Entry 8JCH (electron microscopy, 2.70 A resolution); this record covers chains A and B of the 18 polymer chains in the assembly.

[Chain A]
Name: DNA-directed RNA polymerase II subunit RPB1
Organism: Saccharomyces cerevisiae S288C
Notes: EC 2.7.7.6
UniProtKB: P04050 (RPB1_YEAST); residues 1-1733 here = UniProt positions 1-1733
Chain sequence (1733 residues; numbered 1 to 1733; the number before each row is that of its first residue):
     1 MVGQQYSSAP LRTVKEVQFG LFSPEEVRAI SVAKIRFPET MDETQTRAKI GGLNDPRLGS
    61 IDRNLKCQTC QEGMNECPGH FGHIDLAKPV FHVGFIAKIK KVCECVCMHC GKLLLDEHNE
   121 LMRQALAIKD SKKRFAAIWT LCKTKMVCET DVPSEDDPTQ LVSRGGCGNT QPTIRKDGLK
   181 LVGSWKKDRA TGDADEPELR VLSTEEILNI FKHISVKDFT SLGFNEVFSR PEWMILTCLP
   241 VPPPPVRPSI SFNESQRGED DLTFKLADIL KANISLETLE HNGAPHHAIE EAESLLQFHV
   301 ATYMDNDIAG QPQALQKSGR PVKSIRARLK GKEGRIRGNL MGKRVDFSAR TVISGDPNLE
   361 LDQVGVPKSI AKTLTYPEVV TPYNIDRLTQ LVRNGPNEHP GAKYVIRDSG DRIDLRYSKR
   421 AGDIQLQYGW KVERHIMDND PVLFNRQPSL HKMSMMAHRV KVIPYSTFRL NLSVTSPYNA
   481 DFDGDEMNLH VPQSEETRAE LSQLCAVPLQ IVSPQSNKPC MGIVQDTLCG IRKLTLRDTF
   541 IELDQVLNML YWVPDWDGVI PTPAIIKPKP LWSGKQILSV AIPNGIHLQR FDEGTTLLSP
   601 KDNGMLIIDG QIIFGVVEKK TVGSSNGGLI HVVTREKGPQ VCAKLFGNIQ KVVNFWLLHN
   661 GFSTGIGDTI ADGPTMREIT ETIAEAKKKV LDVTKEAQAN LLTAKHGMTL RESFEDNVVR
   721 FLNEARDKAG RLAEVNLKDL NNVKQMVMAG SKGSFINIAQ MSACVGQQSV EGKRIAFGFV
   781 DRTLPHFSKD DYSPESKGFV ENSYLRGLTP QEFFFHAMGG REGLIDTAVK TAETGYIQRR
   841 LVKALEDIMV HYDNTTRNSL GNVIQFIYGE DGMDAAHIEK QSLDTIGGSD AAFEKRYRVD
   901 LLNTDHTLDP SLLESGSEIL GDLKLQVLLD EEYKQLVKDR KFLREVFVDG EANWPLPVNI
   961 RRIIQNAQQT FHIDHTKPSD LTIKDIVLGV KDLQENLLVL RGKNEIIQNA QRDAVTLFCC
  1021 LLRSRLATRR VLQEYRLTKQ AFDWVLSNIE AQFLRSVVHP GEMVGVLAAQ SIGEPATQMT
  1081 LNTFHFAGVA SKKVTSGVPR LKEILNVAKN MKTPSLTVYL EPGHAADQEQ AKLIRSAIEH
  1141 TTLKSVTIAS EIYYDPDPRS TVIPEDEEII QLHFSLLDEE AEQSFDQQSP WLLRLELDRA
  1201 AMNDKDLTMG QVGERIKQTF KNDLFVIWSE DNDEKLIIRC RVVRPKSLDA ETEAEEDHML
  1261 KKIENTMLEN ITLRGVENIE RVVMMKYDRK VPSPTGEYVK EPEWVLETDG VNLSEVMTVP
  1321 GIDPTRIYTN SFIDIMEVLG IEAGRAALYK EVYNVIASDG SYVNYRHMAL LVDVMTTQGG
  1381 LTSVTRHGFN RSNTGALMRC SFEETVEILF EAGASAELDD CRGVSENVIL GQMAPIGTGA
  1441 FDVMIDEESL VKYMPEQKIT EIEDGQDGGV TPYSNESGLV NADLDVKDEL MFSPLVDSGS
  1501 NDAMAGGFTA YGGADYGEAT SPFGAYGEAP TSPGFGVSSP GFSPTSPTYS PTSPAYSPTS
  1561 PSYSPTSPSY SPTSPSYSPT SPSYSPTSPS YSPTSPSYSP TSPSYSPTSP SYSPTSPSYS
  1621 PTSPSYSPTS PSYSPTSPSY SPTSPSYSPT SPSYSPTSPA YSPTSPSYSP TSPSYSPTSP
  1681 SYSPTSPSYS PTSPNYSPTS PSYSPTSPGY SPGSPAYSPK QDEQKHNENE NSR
Disordered / not traced: 1-4, 188-196, 1175-1185, 1245-1256, 1456-1733
UniProt features mapped onto this chain:
  - region: Pro248 to Asp260 (Lid loop), Asn306 to Lys323 (Rudder loop), Pro810 to Glu822 (Bridging helix)
  - binding site (Zn(2+)): Cys67, Cys70, Cys77, His80, Cys107, Cys110, Cys148, Cys167
  - binding site (Mg(2+)): Asp481, Asp483, Asp485
  - modified residue: Thr1471 (Phosphothreonine)
  - cross-link (Glycyl lysine isopeptide (Lys-Gly)): Lys695 (interchain with G-Cter in ubiquitin), Lys1246 (interchain with G-Cter in ubiquitin), Lys1350 (interchain with G-Cter in ubiquitin)
  - natural variant: Ser1653 to Pro1659 (deletion: In strain: A364A)
  - mutagenesis: Lys1246 (K1246R: Impairs ubiquitination during transcription stress)
Metal / ion sites: Zn2+ site 1: Cys67, Cys70, Cys77, His80; Zn2+ site 2: Cys107, Cys110, Cys148, Cys167; Mg2+: Asp481, Asp483, Asp485 (shared with 1 residue of chain P)

[Chain B]
Name: DNA-directed RNA polymerase II subunit RPB2
Organism: Saccharomyces cerevisiae S288C
Notes: EC 2.7.7.6
UniProtKB: P08518 (RPB2_YEAST); residues 1-1224 here = UniProt positions 1-1224
Chain sequence (1259 residues; each row starts with the number of its first residue):
     1 MSDLANSEKY YDEDPYGFED ESAPITAEDS WAVISAFFRE KGLVSQQLDS FNQFVDYTLQ
    61 DIICEDSTLI LEQLAQHTTE SDNISRKYEI SFGKIYVTKP MVNESDGVTH ALYPQEARLR
   121 NLTYSSGLFV DVKKRTYEAI DVPGRELKYE LIAEESEDDS ESGKVFIGRL PIMLRSKNCY
   181 LSEATESDLY KLKECPFDMG GYFIINGSEK VLIAQERSAG NIVQVFKKAA PSPISHVAEI
   241 RSALEKGSRF ISTLQVKLYG REGSSARTIK ATLPYIKQDI PIVIIFRALG IIPDGEILEH
   301 ICYDVNDWQM LEMLKPCVED GFVIQDRETA LDFIGRRGTA LGIKKEKRIQ YAKDILQKEF
   361 LPHITQLEGF ESRKAFFLGY MINRLLLCAL DRKDQDDRDH FGKKRLDLAG PLLAQLFKTL
   421 FKKLTKDIFR YMQRTVEEAH DFNMKLAINA KTITSGLKYA LATGNWGEQK KAMSSRAGVS
   481 QVLNRYTYSS TLSHLRRTNT PIGRDGKLAK PRQLHNTHWG LVCPAETPEG QACGLVKNLS
   541 LMSCISVGTD PMPIITFLSE WGMEPLEDYV PHQSPDATRV FVNGVWHGVH RNPARLMETL
   601 RTLRRKGDIN PEVSMIRDIR EKELKIFTDA GRVYRPLFIV EDDESLGHKE LKVRKGHIAK
   661 LMATEYQDIE GGFEDVEEYT WSSLLNEGLV EYIDAEEEES ILIAMQPEDL EPAEANEEND
   721 LDVDPAKRIR VSHHATTFTH CEIHPSMILG VAASIIPFPD HNQSPRNTYQ SAMGKQAMGV
   781 FLTNYNVRMD TMANILYYPQ KPLGTTRAME YLKFRELPAG QNAIVAIACY SGYNQEDSMI
   841 MNQSSIDRGL FRSLFFRSYM DQEKKYGMSI TETFEKPQRT NTLRMKHGTY DKLDDDGLIA
   901 PGVRVSGEDV IIGKTTPISP DEEELGQRTA YHSKRDASTP LRSTENGIVD QVLVTTNQDG
   961 LKFVKVRVRT TKIPQIGDKF ASRHGQKGTI GITYRREDMP FTAEGIVPDL IINPHAIPSR
  1021 MTVAHLIECL LSKVAALSGN EGDASPFTDI TVEGISKLLR EHGYQSRGFE VMYNGHTGKK
  1081 LMAQIFFGPT YYQRLRHMVD DKIHARARGP MQVLTRQPVE GRSRDGGLRF GEMERDCMIA
  1141 HGAASFLKER LMEASDAFRV HICGICGLMT VIAKLNHNQF ECKGCDNKID IYQIHIPYAA
  1201 KLLFQELMAM NITPRLYTDR SRDFENLYFQ GHHHHHHDYK DHDGDYKDHD IDYKDDDDK
Disordered / not traced: 1-17, 73-84, 138-162, 504-506, 920-929, 1225-1259
Construct notes: expression tag (1225-1259)
Metal / ion sites: Zn2+: Cys1163, Cys1166, Cys1182, Cys1185

[Interface between chain A and chain B]
Pairs across the interface (354; chain A residue first):
  Gln5(A) - Arg1159(B)
  Gln5(A) - Leu1175(B)
  Tyr6(A) - Leu1175(B)
  Ser7(A) - Arg1159(B)
  Ser7(A) - His1161(B)
  Ser7(A) - Gln1193(B)  hydrogen bond
  Ser8(A) - Asn1178(B)  hydrogen bond
  Ser8(A) - Phe1180(B)
  Ala9(A) - His1161(B)
  Ala9(A) - Phe1180(B)
  Ala9(A) - Ile1191(B)
  Ala9(A) - Gln1193(B)  hydrogen bond (backbone-side chain)
  Pro10(A) - Ile1191(B)
  Pro10(A) - Tyr1192(B)
  Pro10(A) - Gln1193(B)  hydrogen bond (backbone-backbone)
  Leu11(A) - Gln1193(B)
  Leu11(A) - His1195(B)
  Arg12(A) - Tyr1192(B)
  Arg12(A) - Gln1193(B)  hydrogen bond (backbone-backbone)
  Arg12(A) - Ile1194(B)
  Arg12(A) - Thr1218(B)  hydrogen bond
  Thr13(A) - Thr1218(B)
  Val14(A) - Ile1194(B)  hydrophobic
  Val14(A) - Leu1216(B)  hydrophobic
  Val14(A) - Tyr1217(B)
  Lys15(A) - Tyr1217(B)  hydrogen bond (backbone-backbone)
  Lys15(A) - Thr1218(B)
  Lys15(A) - Arg1220(B)
  Glu16(A) - Leu1216(B)
  Glu16(A) - Tyr1217(B)  hydrogen bond (backbone-backbone)
  Glu16(A) - Asp1219(B)
  Glu16(A) - Arg1220(B)
  Glu16(A) - Ser1221(B)  hydrogen bond (side chain-backbone)
  Val17(A) - Arg1215(B)
  Val17(A) - Leu1216(B)  hydrophobic
  Gln18(A) - Thr1213(B)
  Gln18(A) - Pro1214(B)
  Gln18(A) - Arg1215(B)  hydrogen bond (backbone-backbone)
  Gln18(A) - Tyr1217(B)
  Phe19(A) - Thr1213(B)
  Gly20(A) - Ile1212(B)
  Gly20(A) - Thr1213(B)  hydrogen bond (backbone-backbone)
  Leu21(A) - Asn1211(B)
  Leu21(A) - Thr1213(B)
  Phe22(A) - Met1208(B)
  Phe22(A) - Asn1211(B)  hydrogen bond (backbone-side chain)
  Phe22(A) - Thr1213(B)
  Glu26(A) - Arg1215(B)  salt bridge
  Ile30(A) - Thr1170(B)
  Lys66(A) - Asn1176(B)  hydrogen bond
  Thr69(A) - Ile1172(B)
  Cys70(A) - Ala1173(B)
  Cys70(A) - Lys1174(B)
  Glu72(A) - Ala1173(B)
  Glu72(A) - Lys1174(B)
  Glu72(A) - Leu1175(B)
  Met74(A) - Arg1116(B)  hydrogen bond (backbone-side chain)
  Asn75(A) - Arg1116(B)
  Asn75(A) - Phe1158(B)
  Glu76(A) - Phe1158(B)
  Pro78(A) - Lys1201(B)  hydrogen bond (backbone-side chain)
  Pro78(A) - Gln1205(B)
  Phe81(A) - Gln1205(B)
  Phe81(A) - Met1208(B)  hydrophobic
  Phe81(A) - Ala1209(B)
  His92(A) - Met1210(B)
  Phe228(A) - Arg1215(B)
  Leu236(A) - Asn1211(B)
  Pro240(A) - Met1208(B)
  Pro242(A) - Ala1209(B)  hydrophobic
  Pro243(A) - Gln1205(B)
  Pro245(A) - Leu1114(B)
  Pro245(A) - Tyr1198(B)
  Val246(A) - Leu1114(B)
  Val246(A) - Leu1202(B)  hydrophobic
  Val246(A) - Gln1205(B)
  Pro248(A) - Leu1114(B)
  Glu254(A) - Tyr866(B)
  Ser255(A) - Arg935(B)  hydrogen bond
  Ile325(A) - Glu1206(B)
  Ile325(A) - Met1210(B)  hydrophobic
  Arg328(A) - Glu1206(B)  salt bridge
  Leu329(A) - Glu1206(B)
  Arg335(A) - Thr1115(B)
  Arg335(A) - Ala1199(B)
  Arg335(A) - Leu1202(B)
  Arg335(A) - Leu1203(B)
  Arg335(A) - Glu1206(B)  salt bridge
  Ile336(A) - Leu1203(B)  hydrophobic
  Arg337(A) - Arg1129(B)  hydrogen bond (backbone-side chain)
  Arg337(A) - Glu1132(B)  salt bridge
  Gly338(A) - Arg1129(B)  hydrogen bond (backbone-side chain)
  Asn339(A) - Thr1115(B)
  Asn339(A) - Gln1117(B)
  Asn339(A) - Ala1199(B)
  Leu340(A) - Ala1199(B)  hydrophobic
  Leu340(A) - Ala1200(B)
  Leu340(A) - Leu1203(B)  hydrophobic
  Met341(A) - Phe1130(B)
  Met341(A) - Arg1135(B)
  Gly342(A) - Arg1129(B)  hydrogen bond (backbone-side chain)
  Gly342(A) - Phe1130(B)
  Lys343(A) - Gln1117(B)
  Lys343(A) - Arg1129(B)
  Lys343(A) - Phe1130(B)  hydrogen bond (backbone-backbone)
  Lys343(A) - Leu1151(B)
  Lys343(A) - Ser1155(B)
  Lys343(A) - Asp1156(B)  salt bridge
  Lys343(A) - Pro1197(B)
  Arg344(A) - Pro1118(B)
  Arg344(A) - Val1119(B)
  Arg344(A) - Glu1120(B)
  Arg344(A) - Gly1127(B)  hydrogen bond (side chain-backbone)
  Arg344(A) - Leu1128(B)
  Arg344(A) - Arg1129(B)
  Arg344(A) - Ser1155(B)  hydrogen bond (backbone-side chain)
  Val345(A) - Gly1127(B)
  Val345(A) - Leu1128(B)  hydrogen bond (backbone-backbone)
  Val345(A) - Arg1150(B)
  Val345(A) - Ala1154(B)
  Asp346(A) - Arg1106(B)  salt bridge
  Asp346(A) - Arg1108(B)
  Asp346(A) - Pro1118(B)
  Asp346(A) - Arg1150(B)  hydrogen bond (backbone-side chain)
  Asp346(A) - Ala1154(B)  hydrogen bond (backbone-backbone)
  Phe347(A) - Arg1106(B)  hydrogen bond (backbone-backbone)
  Phe347(A) - Ala1107(B)  hydrophobic
  Ser348(A) - Ala1105(B)
  Ser348(A) - Arg1106(B)  hydrogen bond (backbone-backbone)
  Ser348(A) - Leu1128(B)
  Ala349(A) - His1104(B)
  Ala349(A) - Ala1105(B)  hydrophobic
  Ala349(A) - Leu1128(B)
  Arg350(A) - Lys1102(B)
  Arg350(A) - Ile1103(B)
  Arg350(A) - His1104(B)  hydrogen bond (backbone-backbone)
  Thr351(A) - Val1099(B)
  Thr351(A) - Ile1103(B)
  Val352(A) - Val1099(B)  hydrophobic
  Asp356(A) - Tyr833(B)  hydrogen bond
  Pro357(A) - Gly832(B)
  Pro357(A) - Tyr833(B)
  Asn358(A) - Tyr833(B)  hydrogen bond
  Thr373(A) - Ala1105(B)
  Thr373(A) - Ala1107(B)
  Leu374(A) - Arg1106(B)
  Tyr404(A) - Arg1108(B)
  Arg412(A) - Arg1108(B)
  Glu433(A) - Arg1108(B)  salt bridge
  Leu443(A) - Phe1146(B)  hydrophobic
  Asn445(A) - Glu1134(B)
  Gln447(A) - Glu1134(B)  hydrogen bond
  Ser449(A) - Met1133(B)
  Ser449(A) - Glu1134(B)  hydrogen bond
  Ser449(A) - Cys1137(B)
  Leu450(A) - Met1133(B)  hydrophobic
  His451(A) - Cys1137(B)  hydrogen bond (backbone-side chain)
  Lys452(A) - His1141(B)  hydrogen bond (backbone-side chain)
  Met455(A) - Glu1134(B)
  Met455(A) - Cys1137(B)  hydrophobic
  Met455(A) - Met1138(B)  hydrophobic
  Met455(A) - His1141(B)
  Ser466(A) - Val1099(B)
  Arg469(A) - Ile976(B)
  Arg469(A) - Gly991(B)  hydrogen bond (side chain-backbone)
  Leu472(A) - Gln835(B)
  Leu472(A) - Glu836(B)
  Thr475(A) - Glu836(B)
  Asp481(A) - Asp837(B)
  Phe482(A) - Gln835(B)
  Phe482(A) - Glu836(B)
  Phe482(A) - Asp837(B)
  Phe482(A) - Ser838(B)
  Phe482(A) - Thr989(B)  hydrogen bond (backbone-side chain)
  Asp483(A) - Asp837(B)
  Asp483(A) - Lys979(B)
  Gly484(A) - Thr989(B)
  Glu486(A) - Lys1102(B)
  Asn488(A) - Leu1128(B)
  His490(A) - Arg1150(B)
  Val491(A) - Arg1150(B)  hydrogen bond (backbone-side chain)
  Pro492(A) - Glu1149(B)
  Gln493(A) - Glu1149(B)  hydrogen bond (backbone-side chain)
  Ser494(A) - Glu1149(B)  hydrogen bond (backbone-side chain)
  Thr497(A) - Ser1145(B)
  Thr497(A) - Phe1146(B)
  Thr497(A) - Glu1149(B)  hydrogen bond
  Glu500(A) - Ala1143(B)
  Glu500(A) - Ala1144(B)
  Glu500(A) - Ser1145(B)  hydrogen bond
  Glu500(A) - Phe1146(B)  hydrogen bond (side chain-backbone)
  Cys505(A) - Met1138(B)  hydrophobic
  Cys505(A) - His1141(B)
  Gln510(A) - His1141(B)  hydrogen bond
  Gln525(A) - Gln835(B)
  Gln525(A) - Glu836(B)  hydrogen bond (side chain-backbone)
  Gln525(A) - Asn1013(B)
  Gln525(A) - His1015(B)
  Asp526(A) - Cys829(B)
  Asp526(A) - Gly832(B)
  Asp526(A) - Gln835(B)  hydrogen bond
  Asp526(A) - Asn1013(B)
  Asp526(A) - His1015(B)
  Asn654(A) - Gln835(B)
  Leu658(A) - Tyr830(B)
  Leu658(A) - Ser831(B)
  Leu658(A) - Asn1074(B)
  Leu658(A) - His1076(B)
  Leu658(A) - Leu1081(B)
  His659(A) - Asn1074(B)  hydrogen bond
  His659(A) - Thr1077(B)
  His659(A) - Leu1081(B)
  Asn660(A) - Leu1081(B)
  Asn660(A) - Met1082(B)  hydrogen bond (backbone-backbone)
  Gly661(A) - Ala1083(B)
  Phe662(A) - Ala828(B)
  Phe662(A) - Cys829(B)  hydrogen bond (backbone-backbone)
  Phe662(A) - Pro1014(B)  hydrophobic
  Ser663(A) - Ile827(B)  hydrogen bond (side chain-backbone)
  Ser663(A) - Gln1084(B)
  Ser663(A) - Ile1085(B)
  Ser663(A) - Phe1086(B)  hydrogen bond (side chain-backbone)
  Thr664(A) - Ile827(B)
  Thr664(A) - Pro1014(B)
  Thr664(A) - Ile1017(B)
  Thr664(A) - Phe1086(B)
  Gly665(A) - Phe1069(B)
  Gly665(A) - Phe1086(B)
  Ile666(A) - Val1023(B)  hydrophobic
  Ile666(A) - Leu1026(B)  hydrophobic
  Ile666(A) - Ile1027(B)  hydrophobic
  Ile666(A) - Arg1067(B)
  Ile666(A) - Phe1086(B)  hydrophobic
  Asp668(A) - Phe1069(B)
  Ile670(A) - Arg1067(B)
  Met746(A) - Pro1014(B)
  Met746(A) - His1015(B)
  Met746(A) - Pro1018(B)  hydrophobic
  Ser751(A) - His1015(B)  hydrogen bond
  Lys752(A) - His1015(B)
  Lys752(A) - Ser1019(B)
  Asn757(A) - Pro1018(B)  hydrogen bond (side chain-backbone)
  Asn757(A) - Ser1019(B)
  Asn757(A) - Met1021(B)
  Gln760(A) - Met1021(B)
  Met761(A) - Pro1018(B)
  Met761(A) - Met1021(B)  hydrophobic
  Met761(A) - Val1023(B)  hydrophobic
  Val770(A) - Gln513(B)
  Glu771(A) - Lys510(B)  salt bridge
  Glu771(A) - Gln513(B)  hydrogen bond
  Ala776(A) - Asn516(B)
  Gly778(A) - His515(B)
  Gly778(A) - Asn516(B)  hydrogen bond (backbone-side chain)
  Phe779(A) - Asn516(B)
  Phe779(A) - Thr517(B)
  Phe779(A) - Glu699(B)
  Val780(A) - Glu699(B)  hydrogen bond (backbone-side chain)
  Arg782(A) - Glu698(B)  hydrogen bond (side chain-backbone)
  Arg782(A) - Glu699(B)
  Arg782(A) - Ile701(B)  hydrogen bond (side chain-backbone)
  Arg782(A) - Leu702(B)
  Thr783(A) - Asn516(B)
  Pro785(A) - Ile701(B)
  Pro785(A) - Leu702(B)
  Pro785(A) - Ile703(B)
  His786(A) - Trp519(B)  hydrogen bond
  His786(A) - Ile703(B)  hydrogen bond (side chain-backbone)
  His786(A) - Met705(B)
  His786(A) - Glu742(B)  salt bridge
  Phe787(A) - Leu702(B)
  Glu801(A) - Ile729(B)
  Asn802(A) - Ile729(B)
  Tyr804(A) - His761(B)  hydrogen bond (backbone-side chain)
  Tyr804(A) - Asn762(B)
  Tyr804(A) - Gln763(B)
  Tyr804(A) - Met1021(B)  hydrophobic
  Tyr804(A) - Val1023(B)  hydrophobic
  Leu805(A) - His761(B)  hydrogen bond (backbone-side chain)
  Leu805(A) - Val1052(B)  hydrophobic
  Arg806(A) - Pro725(B)  hydrogen bond (side chain-backbone)
  Arg806(A) - Lys727(B)  hydrogen bond (side chain-backbone)
  Arg806(A) - Arg728(B)
  Arg806(A) - Ile729(B)
  Arg806(A) - His761(B)
  Gly807(A) - Arg728(B)
  Gly807(A) - His761(B)
  Leu808(A) - Arg728(B)
  Leu808(A) - Asp760(B)
  Leu808(A) - Phe1047(B)
  Thr809(A) - Phe1047(B)
  Pro810(A) - Trp519(B)  hydrophobic
  Pro810(A) - Pro745(B)  hydrophobic
  Pro810(A) - Phe1047(B)
  Gln811(A) - Met705(B)
  Phe813(A) - Pro759(B)
  Phe814(A) - Leu514(B)  hydrophobic
  Phe814(A) - His515(B)
  Phe814(A) - Trp519(B)  hydrophobic
  His816(A) - Gln763(B)
  His816(A) - Ser764(B)  hydrogen bond (backbone-side chain)
  Ala817(A) - Pro524(B)  hydrophobic
  Ala817(A) - Ser764(B)
  Met818(A) - Leu514(B)
  Met818(A) - Asn516(B)  hydrogen bond
  Gly820(A) - Ser764(B)
  Arg821(A) - Arg512(B)
  Arg821(A) - Leu514(B)
  Arg821(A) - Pro524(B)
  Arg821(A) - Ala525(B)
  Arg821(A) - Thr527(B)
  Glu822(A) - Gln513(B)
  Leu824(A) - Tyr769(B)
  Ile825(A) - Ala509(B)  hydrophobic
  Ile825(A) - Arg512(B)
  Ile825(A) - Cys533(B)  hydrophobic
  Ala828(A) - Gly530(B)
  Gln838(A) - Met1133(B)
  Arg839(A) - Glu1132(B)  salt bridge
  Val842(A) - Asp1136(B)
  Lys843(A) - Arg1135(B)
  Glu846(A) - Arg1135(B)  salt bridge
  Met1063(A) - Ile1139(B)
  Val1066(A) - Asp1136(B)
  Val1066(A) - Ile1139(B)  hydrophobic
  Val1066(A) - Ala1140(B)  hydrophobic
  Gln1070(A) - Asp1136(B)
  Gln1070(A) - Cys1137(B)  hydrogen bond
  Lys1261(A) - Lys315(B)
  Asn1265(A) - Ser265(B)  hydrogen bond
  Leu1409(A) - Leu1207(B)  hydrophobic
  Phe1410(A) - Met1210(B)  hydrophobic
  Gly1413(A) - Ile1212(B)
  Arg1422(A) - Arg1220(B)
  Val1424(A) - Ile1139(B)  hydrophobic
  Val1428(A) - Leu1151(B)  hydrophobic
  Ile1429(A) - Pro1197(B)
  Ile1429(A) - Ala1200(B)
  Leu1430(A) - His1195(B)
  Leu1430(A) - Ile1196(B)
  Leu1430(A) - Pro1197(B)
  Leu1430(A) - Leu1216(B)  hydrophobic
  Gly1431(A) - Lys1148(B)  hydrogen bond (backbone-side chain)
  Gly1431(A) - Met1152(B)
  Gly1431(A) - Pro1197(B)
  Met1433(A) - Ala1144(B)  hydrophobic
  Met1433(A) - Lys1148(B)
  Ala1434(A) - Ala1144(B)
  Ile1436(A) - Ile1139(B)
  Ile1436(A) - Ala1144(B)
  Gly1437(A) - Gly1142(B)
  Thr1438(A) - Gly1142(B)  hydrogen bond (backbone-backbone)
  Thr1438(A) - Ala1144(B)
  Thr1438(A) - Ser1145(B)
Other interface residues (no listed pair), chain A (210 interface residues in all): Ala29, Gln71, Cys77, Gly79, His80, Phe95, Trp233, Cys238, Tyr303, Met304, Arg326, Ser354, Gly355, Ile370, Pro448, Tyr465, Thr467, Ala480, Leu501, Leu504, Val524, Thr527, Cys529, Leu657, Gly667, Asn742, Val743, Gly753, Ile775, Phe777, Leu784, Ser788, Glu795, Leu1418, Asp1420, Ser1425, Gln1432, Gly1439
Other interface residues (no listed pair), chain B (186 interface residues in all): Gly263, His400, His518, Cys523, Gly534, Ser700, Ala704, Ala726, Val731, Ala735, Leu749, Pro765, Asn767, Thr768, Gly977, Lys987, Gly988, Ile990, Ile992, Leu1030, Val1113, Gly1131, Leu1147, Val1160, Leu1168, Lys1183, Gly1184, Phe1204

[Overview]
The interface between chain A and chain B involves 210 residues on one side and 186 on the other; the contacts
include 69 hydrogen bonds and 11 salt bridges. Polar contacts include Glu26(A)-Arg1215(B),
Arg328(A)-Glu1206(B) and Arg335(A)-Glu1206(B).
Chain A is DNA-directed RNA polymerase II subunit RPB1 and chain B is DNA-directed RNA polymerase II subunit
RPB2, both from Saccharomyces cerevisiae S288C; the structure, Cryo-EM structure of yeast Rat1-bound Pol II
pre-termination transcription complex 1 (Pol II Rat1-PTTC1), was determined by electron microscopy (same
publication as 8K5P).
